PDB entry 7XYG | electron microscopy, 4.20 A resolution (low resolution: residue-level contacts below are approximate; hydrogen-bond / salt-bridge calls are withheld) | chains I and E of the 11 polymer chains in the assembly

== Chain I ==
Molecule: 167-nt DNA strand
Sequence (167 nucleotides; each row starts with the number of its first residue; numbers below 1 keep their minus sign (DA-10 is residue -10)):
   -10 ATCGGCCGCC CTGGAGAATC CCGGTGCCGA GGCCGCTCAA TTGGTCGTAG ACAGCTCTAG
    50 CACCGCTTAA ACGCACGTAC GCGCTGTCCC CCGCGTTTTA ACCGCCAAGG GGATTACTCC
   110 CTAGTCTCCA GGCACGTGTC AGATATATAC ATCCTGTGCA TGTAGAT
Unresolved in the structure: -10 to 0, 147-156

== Chain E ==
Molecule: Histone H3
Source organism: Drosophila melanogaster
Reference sequence: P02299 (H3_DROME); residues 1-135 here correspond to UniProt positions 2-136 (UniProt number = residue number + 1)
Chain sequence (135 residues; numbered 1 to 135; the number before each row is that of its first residue):
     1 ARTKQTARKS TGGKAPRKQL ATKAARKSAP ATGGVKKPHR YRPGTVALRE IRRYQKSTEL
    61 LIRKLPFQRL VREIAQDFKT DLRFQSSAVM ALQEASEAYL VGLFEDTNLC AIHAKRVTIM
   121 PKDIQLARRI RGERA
Unresolved in the structure: 1-37

== How chain I and chain E interact ==
Residue-residue contacts - 24 pairs, chain I then chain E:
  DA7(I) - Tyr41(E)
  DT8(I) - Tyr41(E)
  DT8(I) - Arg49(E)
  DC9(I) - Arg49(E)
  DC10(I) - Lys56(E)
  DG82(I) - Pro43(E)
  DG82(I) - Gly44(E)
  DC83(I) - Arg40(E)
  DC83(I) - Pro43(E)
  DC83(I) - Gly44(E)
  DC83(I) - Thr45(E)
  DC83(I) - Val46(E)
  DC83(I) - Ala47(E)
  DG84(I) - Arg40(E)
  DG84(I) - Tyr41(E)
  DC91(I) - Arg63(E)
  DC91(I) - Leu65(E)
  DC91(I) - Pro66(E)
  DC91(I) - Arg69(E)
  DC92(I) - Arg63(E)
  DC92(I) - Lys64(E)
  DC92(I) - Leu65(E)
  DG100(I) - Arg83(E)
  DG101(I) - Arg83(E)
Other interface residues (no listed pair), chain E (17 interface residues in all): His39, Arg42

== Summary ==
Chain I and chain E form an interface of 11 and 17 residues respectively.
Chain I is a 167-nt DNA strand and chain E is Histone H3 (Drosophila melanogaster); the structure, Cryo-EM
structure of Fft3-nucleosome complex with Fft3 bound to SHL+3 position of the nucleosome, was determined by
electron microscopy.
